1HW9 - chains A and B of the 4 polymer chains in the assembly; structure by X-ray diffraction, 2.33 A resolution.

Chain A (and B):
Protein: Hmg-CoA reductase
Organism: Homo sapiens
Notes: EC 1.1.1.34; fragment: catalytic portion; chain B of this document is another copy of the same molecule, construct and numbering; everything in this record applies to it too
UniProtKB: P04035 (HMDH_HUMAN); residues 426-888 here = UniProt positions 426-888
Sequence (467 residues; row label = number of the first residue in the row):
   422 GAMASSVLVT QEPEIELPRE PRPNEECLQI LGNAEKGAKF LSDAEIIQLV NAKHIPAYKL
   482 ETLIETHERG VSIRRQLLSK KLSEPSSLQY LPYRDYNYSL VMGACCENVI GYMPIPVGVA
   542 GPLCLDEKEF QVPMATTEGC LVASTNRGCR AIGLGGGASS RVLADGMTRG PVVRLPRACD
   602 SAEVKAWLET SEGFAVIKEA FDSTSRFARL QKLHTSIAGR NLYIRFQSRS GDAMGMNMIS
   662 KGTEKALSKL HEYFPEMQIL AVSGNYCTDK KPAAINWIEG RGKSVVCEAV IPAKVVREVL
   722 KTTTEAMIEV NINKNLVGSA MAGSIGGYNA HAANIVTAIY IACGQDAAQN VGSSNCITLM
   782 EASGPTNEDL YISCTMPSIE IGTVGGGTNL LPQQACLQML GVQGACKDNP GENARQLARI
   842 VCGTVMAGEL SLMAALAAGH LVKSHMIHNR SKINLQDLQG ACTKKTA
Unresolved in the structure: 422-441, 449-459, 861-888 (chain B: 422-462, 861-888)
Differences from the reference sequence: insertion (422-425); engineered mutation Ile-485 (Met in P04035)
Small-molecule neighbours:
  - ADP (adenosine-5'-diphosphate), molecule 1: Tyr-479, Glu-528, Asn-529
  - ADP, molecule 2: Ala-564, Asn-567, Arg-568, Arg-571, Glu-719, Lys-722
  - Simvastatin acid (SIM), molecule 1: Glu-559, Cys-561, Leu-562, Ser-565, Lys-735, Ala-751, His-752, Asn-755, Leu-853, Leu-857
  - Simvastatin acid (SIM), molecule 2: Arg-590, Asn-658, Ser-661, Val-683, Ser-684, Asn-686, Cys-688, Asp-690, Lys-691, Lys-692

Interface between chain A and chain B:
Residue-residue contacts - 198 pairs, chain A then chain B:
  Leu-499(A) / Gln-552(B)
  Leu-503(A) / Met-820(B)
  Glu-505(A) / Gln-819(B)
  Glu-505(A) / Gly-822(B)
  Ser-508(A) / Ala-816(B)
  Ser-508(A) / Gln-819(B)  hydrogen bond (side chain-backbone)
  Ser-508(A) / Met-820(B)
  Leu-509(A) / Met-820(B)  hydrophobic
  Tyr-511(A) / Leu-812(B)
  Tyr-511(A) / Pro-813(B)
  Tyr-517(A) / Pro-535(B)  hydrophobic
  Val-522(A) / Pro-537(B)  hydrophobic
  Ala-525(A) / Gly-560(B)  hydrogen bond (backbone-backbone)
  Cys-526(A) / Thr-557(B)
  Cys-526(A) / Thr-558(B)
  Cys-526(A) / Glu-559(B)  hydrogen bond (backbone-backbone)
  Cys-526(A) / Gly-560(B)
  Cys-527(A) / Pro-537(B)  hydrophobic
  Cys-527(A) / Gly-539(B)
  Cys-527(A) / Thr-557(B)
  Glu-528(A) / Gly-539(B)
  Glu-528(A) / Gly-560(B)
  Glu-528(A) / Cys-561(B)  hydrogen bond (side chain-backbone)
  Glu-528(A) / Leu-562(B)
  Glu-528(A) / Val-563(B)
  Glu-528(A) / Ala-564(B)  hydrogen bond (side chain-backbone)
  Asn-529(A) / Gly-539(B)
  Asn-529(A) / Val-540(B)  hydrogen bond (backbone-backbone)
  Val-530(A) / Val-538(B)
  Ile-531(A) / Val-538(B)  hydrogen bond (backbone-backbone)
  Ile-531(A) / Val-540(B)  hydrophobic
  Gly-532(A) / Pro-537(B)
  Gly-532(A) / Val-538(B)  hydrogen bond (backbone-backbone)
  Tyr-533(A) / Tyr-533(B)
  Tyr-533(A) / Pro-535(B)  hydrophobic
  Tyr-533(A) / Ile-536(B)
  Tyr-533(A) / Val-538(B)
  Met-534(A) / Met-534(B)
  Met-534(A) / Pro-535(B)
  Met-534(A) / Ile-536(B)  hydrogen bond (backbone-backbone)
  Met-534(A) / Val-538(B)
  Met-534(A) / Ile-762(B)
  Met-534(A) / Ala-763(B)
  Met-534(A) / Pro-813(B)
  Met-534(A) / Gln-814(B)  hydrogen bond
  Met-534(A) / Cys-817(B)  hydrophobic
  Pro-535(A) / Tyr-517(B)  hydrophobic
  Pro-535(A) / Tyr-533(B)  hydrophobic
  Pro-535(A) / Met-534(B)
  Pro-535(A) / Pro-813(B)
  Ile-536(A) / Tyr-533(B)
  Ile-536(A) / Met-534(B)  hydrogen bond (backbone-backbone)
  Ile-536(A) / Ile-536(B)  hydrophobic
  Ile-536(A) / Ile-762(B)  hydrophobic
  Pro-537(A) / Tyr-517(B)
  Pro-537(A) / Val-522(B)  hydrophobic
  Pro-537(A) / Cys-527(B)  hydrophobic
  Pro-537(A) / Gly-532(B)
  Val-538(A) / Val-530(B)
  Val-538(A) / Ile-531(B)  hydrogen bond (backbone-backbone)
  Val-538(A) / Gly-532(B)  hydrogen bond (backbone-backbone)
  Val-538(A) / Tyr-533(B)
  Val-538(A) / Met-534(B)
  Gly-539(A) / Cys-527(B)
  Gly-539(A) / Glu-528(B)
  Gly-539(A) / Asn-529(B)
  Val-540(A) / Asn-529(B)  hydrogen bond (backbone-backbone)
  Val-540(A) / Ile-531(B)  hydrophobic
  Gln-552(A) / Leu-499(B)
  Gln-552(A) / Leu-503(B)
  Thr-557(A) / Cys-526(B)
  Thr-557(A) / Cys-527(B)
  Thr-558(A) / Cys-526(B)
  Thr-558(A) / Gly-808(B)
  Glu-559(A) / Cys-526(B)  hydrogen bond (backbone-backbone)
  Glu-559(A) / Lys-691(B)  salt bridge
  Glu-559(A) / Asp-767(B)
  Gly-560(A) / Ala-525(B)
  Gly-560(A) / Cys-526(B)
  Gly-560(A) / Glu-528(B)
  Cys-561(A) / Glu-528(B)  hydrogen bond (backbone-side chain)
  Leu-562(A) / Glu-528(B)
  Val-563(A) / Cys-527(B)  hydrophobic
  Val-563(A) / Glu-528(B)
  Ala-564(A) / Glu-528(B)  hydrogen bond (backbone-side chain)
  Asn-567(A) / Asn-529(B)
  Arg-595(A) / Glu-730(B)  salt bridge
  Arg-595(A) / Asn-734(B)
  Ser-637(A) / Met-742(B)
  Ile-638(A) / Met-742(B)
  Ala-639(A) / Val-738(B)  hydrophobic
  Ala-639(A) / Met-742(B)  hydrophobic
  Asn-642(A) / Asn-734(B)  hydrogen bond
  Tyr-644(A) / Asn-734(B)  hydrogen bond (side chain-backbone)
  Tyr-644(A) / Val-738(B)
  Tyr-644(A) / Gly-739(B)
  Tyr-644(A) / Met-742(B)  hydrophobic
  Leu-681(A) / Val-731(B)
  Leu-681(A) / Asn-734(B)
  Leu-681(A) / Leu-857(B)
  Val-683(A) / Leu-857(B)  hydrophobic
  Ser-684(A) / Lys-735(B)  hydrogen bond (backbone-side chain)
  Gly-685(A) / Lys-735(B)
  Gly-685(A) / Gly-739(B)
  Asn-686(A) / Lys-735(B)  hydrogen bond
  Asn-686(A) / Asn-736(B)  hydrogen bond
  Asn-686(A) / Gly-739(B)
  Asn-686(A) / Ser-740(B)  hydrogen bond
  Asn-686(A) / Ala-743(B)
  Asn-686(A) / Asn-750(B)  hydrogen bond (side chain-backbone)
  Tyr-687(A) / Met-742(B)
  Thr-689(A) / Ala-743(B)
  Lys-691(A) / Glu-559(B)  salt bridge
  Lys-691(A) / Ala-754(B)
  Lys-691(A) / Asn-755(B)  hydrogen bond
  Lys-692(A) / Gly-748(B)
  Lys-692(A) / Asn-750(B)
  Lys-692(A) / Ala-751(B)  hydrogen bond (side chain-backbone)
  Pro-693(A) / Ser-745(B)  hydrogen bond (backbone-side chain)
  Pro-693(A) / Ile-746(B)
  Ala-694(A) / Ala-743(B)
  Ala-694(A) / Gly-744(B)
  Ala-695(A) / Ala-743(B)  hydrogen bond (backbone-backbone)
  Ala-695(A) / Gly-744(B)  hydrogen bond (backbone-backbone)
  Ile-696(A) / Ala-743(B)  hydrogen bond (backbone-backbone)
  Glu-730(A) / Arg-595(B)  salt bridge
  Glu-730(A) / Leu-681(B)
  Val-731(A) / Leu-681(B)
  Asn-734(A) / Asn-642(B)  hydrogen bond
  Asn-734(A) / Tyr-644(B)  hydrogen bond (backbone-side chain)
  Asn-734(A) / Leu-681(B)
  Lys-735(A) / Ser-684(B)  hydrogen bond (side chain-backbone)
  Lys-735(A) / Gly-685(B)
  Lys-735(A) / Asn-686(B)  hydrogen bond
  Asn-736(A) / Asn-686(B)  hydrogen bond
  Val-738(A) / Ala-639(B)  hydrophobic
  Val-738(A) / Tyr-644(B)
  Gly-739(A) / Tyr-644(B)
  Gly-739(A) / Gly-685(B)
  Gly-739(A) / Asn-686(B)
  Ser-740(A) / Asn-686(B)  hydrogen bond
  Met-742(A) / Ile-638(B)
  Met-742(A) / Ala-639(B)  hydrophobic
  Met-742(A) / Tyr-644(B)  hydrophobic
  Met-742(A) / Tyr-687(B)
  Ala-743(A) / Asn-686(B)
  Ala-743(A) / Thr-689(B)
  Ala-743(A) / Ala-694(B)
  Ala-743(A) / Ala-695(B)  hydrogen bond (backbone-backbone)
  Ala-743(A) / Ile-696(B)  hydrogen bond (backbone-backbone)
  Gly-744(A) / Ala-694(B)
  Gly-744(A) / Ala-695(B)  hydrogen bond (backbone-backbone)
  Ser-745(A) / Pro-693(B)  hydrogen bond (side chain-backbone)
  Ile-746(A) / Pro-693(B)
  Gly-748(A) / Asn-686(B)
  Gly-748(A) / Lys-692(B)
  Gly-748(A) / Pro-693(B)
  Asn-750(A) / Asn-686(B)  hydrogen bond (backbone-side chain)
  Asn-750(A) / Lys-692(B)
  Ala-751(A) / Lys-692(B)  hydrogen bond (backbone-side chain)
  Ala-754(A) / Lys-691(B)
  Ala-754(A) / Ala-769(B)
  Ala-754(A) / Val-772(B)  hydrophobic
  Asn-755(A) / Lys-691(B)  hydrogen bond
  Asn-755(A) / Ala-769(B)
  Thr-758(A) / Ala-768(B)
  Thr-758(A) / Ala-769(B)
  Ile-762(A) / Met-534(B)
  Ile-762(A) / Ile-762(B)  hydrophobic
  Ala-763(A) / Met-534(B)
  Asp-767(A) / Glu-559(B)
  Ala-768(A) / Thr-758(B)
  Ala-768(A) / Asn-771(B)
  Ala-769(A) / Ala-754(B)
  Ala-769(A) / Asn-755(B)
  Ala-769(A) / Thr-758(B)
  Ala-769(A) / Asn-771(B)
  Asn-771(A) / Ala-769(B)
  Asn-771(A) / Asn-771(B)  hydrogen bond
  Asn-771(A) / Val-772(B)
  Val-772(A) / Ala-754(B)  hydrophobic
  Val-772(A) / Asn-771(B)
  Val-772(A) / Ser-775(B)
  Gly-808(A) / Thr-558(B)
  Leu-812(A) / Tyr-511(B)
  Pro-813(A) / Tyr-511(B)
  Pro-813(A) / Met-534(B)
  Pro-813(A) / Pro-535(B)
  Gln-814(A) / Met-534(B)
  Gln-814(A) / Pro-535(B)
  Ala-816(A) / Ser-508(B)
  Cys-817(A) / Met-534(B)  hydrophobic
  Gln-819(A) / Ser-508(B)
  Met-820(A) / Leu-503(B)
  Met-820(A) / Ser-508(B)
  Met-820(A) / Leu-509(B)  hydrophobic
  Leu-857(A) / Leu-681(B)
  Leu-857(A) / Val-683(B)  hydrophobic
Other interface residues (no listed pair), chain A (100 interface residues in all): Lys-502, Leu-512, Pro-513, Ala-556, Val-593, Ala-682, Asp-690, Gly-747, Gln-766, Asn-776, Gly-807, Leu-811
Other interface residues (no listed pair), chain B (103 interface residues in all): Tyr-479, Lys-502, Glu-505, Leu-512, Pro-513, Ala-556, Asn-567, Val-593, Ser-637, Ala-682, Asp-690, Gly-747, Gln-766, Asn-776, Gly-807, Leu-811

Overview:
Chain A and chain B form an interface of 100 and 103 residues respectively; the contacts include 44 hydrogen
bonds and 4 salt bridges. Among the polar pairs are Glu-559(A)/Lys-691(B), Arg-595(A)/Glu-730(B) and
Ser-508(A)/Gln-819(B). Chain A binds ADP and Simvastatin acid.
Both chains are Hmg-CoA reductase (Homo sapiens). Entry 1HW9 (Complex of the catalytic portion of human
hmg-CoA reductase with simvastatin) was determined by X-ray diffraction together with 1HW8, 1HWI, 1HWJ, 1HWK
and 1HWL from the same study.
